Entry 7YCE (X-ray diffraction, 1.80 A resolution); this record covers chain A.

Chain A:
Name: Isoform 2B of GTPase KRas
Organism: Homo sapiens
Notes: EC 3.6.5.2
UniProtKB: P01116-2 (RASK_HUMAN); residues 1-169 here = UniProt positions 1-169
Sequence (170 residues; row label = number of the first residue in the row; numbering starts at 0):
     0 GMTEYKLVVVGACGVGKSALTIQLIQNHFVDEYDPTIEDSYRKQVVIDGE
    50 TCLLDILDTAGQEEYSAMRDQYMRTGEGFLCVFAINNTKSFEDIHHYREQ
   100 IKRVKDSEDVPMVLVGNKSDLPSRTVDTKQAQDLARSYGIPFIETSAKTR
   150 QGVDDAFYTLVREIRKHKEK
Unresolved in the structure: 0
Differences from the reference sequence: expression tag (0); engineered mutation Cys12 (Gly in P01116-2), Ser118 (Cys in P01116-2)
Metal / ion sites: Mg2+: Ser17 (together with GDP)
Ligand contacts:
  - GDP (guanosine-5'-diphosphate): Ala11, Cys12, Gly13, Val14, Gly15, Lys16, Ser17, Ala18, Phe28, Val29, Asp30, Glu31, Tyr32, Asn116, Lys117, Asp119, Leu120, Ser145, Ala146, Lys147
  - IQN (1-[7-[6-chloranyl-2-(1-ethylpiperidin-4-yl)oxy-8-fluoranyl-7-(5-methyl-1H-indazol-4-yl)quinazolin-4-yl]-2,7-diazaspiro[3.5]nonan-2-yl]propan-1-one): Gly10, Ala11, Cys12, Lys16, Pro34, Thr58, Ala59, Gly60, Gln61, Glu62, Tyr64, Ser65, Arg68, Asp69, Met72, Asp92, His95, Tyr96, Gln99, Ile100, Arg102, Val103

Summary:
Ligands of chain A: GDP and compound IQN.
Chain A is Isoform 2B of GTPase KRas (Homo sapiens); the structure, KRas G12C in complex with Compound 7b, was
determined by X-ray diffraction together with 7YCC from the same study.
